Entry 8BEE (electron microscopy, 2.04 A resolution); this record covers chains D and V of the 10 polymer chains in the assembly.

# Chain D
Name: NADH dehydrogenase subunit 7
Source organism: Arabidopsis thaliana
UniProt: A0A2P2CLH2 (A0A2P2CLH2_ARATH); residues 1-394 here = UniProt positions 1-394
Amino-acid sequence (394 residues; each row starts with the number of its first residue):
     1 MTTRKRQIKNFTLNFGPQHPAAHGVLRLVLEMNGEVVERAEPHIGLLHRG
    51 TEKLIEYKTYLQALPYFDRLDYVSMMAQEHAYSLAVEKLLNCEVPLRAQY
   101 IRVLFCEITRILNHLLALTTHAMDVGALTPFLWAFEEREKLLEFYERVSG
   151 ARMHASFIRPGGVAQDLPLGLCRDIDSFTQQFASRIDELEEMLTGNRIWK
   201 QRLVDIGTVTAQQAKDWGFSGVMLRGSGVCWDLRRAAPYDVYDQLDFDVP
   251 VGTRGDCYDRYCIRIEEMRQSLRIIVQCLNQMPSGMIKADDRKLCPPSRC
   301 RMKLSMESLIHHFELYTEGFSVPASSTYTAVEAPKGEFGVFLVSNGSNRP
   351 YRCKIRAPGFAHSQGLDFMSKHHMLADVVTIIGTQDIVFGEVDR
Unresolved in the structure: 1-9
Differences from the reference sequence: variant Ser363 (Leu in A0A2P2CLH2)

# Chain V
Name: Probable NADH dehydrogenase [ubiquinone] 1 alpha subcomplex subunit 5, mitochondrial
Source organism: Arabidopsis thaliana
UniProt: Q9FLX7 (NDUA5_ARATH); residues 1-169 here = UniProt positions 1-169
Amino-acid sequence (169 residues; each row starts with the number of its first residue):
     1 MFLRAIGRPLLAKVKQTTGIVGLDVVPNARAVLIDLYSKTLKEIQAVPED
    51 EGYRKAVESFTRQRLNVCKEEEDWEMIEKRLGCGQVEELIEEARDELTLI
   101 GKMIEWDPWGVPDDYECEVIENDAPIPKHVPQHRPGPLPEQFYKTLEGLI
   151 AESKTEIPAATPSDPQLKE
Unresolved in the structure: 1-11, 152-169

# Interface between chain D and chain V
Pairs across the interface (36; chain D residue first):
  Leu84(D) - His129(V)
  Leu84(D) - Val130(V)
  Leu84(D) - Pro131(V)
  Glu87(D) - Pro127(V)
  Glu87(D) - His129(V)  salt bridge
  Lys88(D) - Ile126(V)
  Lys88(D) - Val130(V)
  Asn91(D) - Pro125(V)
  Asn91(D) - Ile126(V)
  Asn91(D) - Pro127(V)
  Cys92(D) - Pro127(V)
  Cys92(D) - His129(V)
  Val94(D) - His129(V)
  Gln99(D) - His129(V)
  Arg102(D) - His129(V)
  Val209(D) - Val21(V)
  Thr210(D) - Val21(V)
  Ala211(D) - Ile20(V)  hydrophobic
  Ala211(D) - Val21(V)  hydrogen bond (backbone-backbone)
  Ser227(D) - Val21(V)  hydrogen bond (backbone-backbone)
  Gly228(D) - Gly19(V)
  Ala236(D) - His133(V)
  Ala237(D) - Pro131(V)
  Ala237(D) - Gln132(V)
  Ala237(D) - His133(V)
  Pro238(D) - Val130(V)
  Pro238(D) - Pro131(V)
  Pro238(D) - Gln132(V)
  Tyr239(D) - His129(V)
  Tyr239(D) - Pro131(V)
  Asp240(D) - His129(V)  hydrogen bond (backbone-backbone)
  Thr253(D) - Val21(V)
  Arg254(D) - Val21(V)
  Gly255(D) - Val21(V)
  Thr329(D) - Pro131(V)
  Ala330(D) - Pro131(V)
Also at the interface, not in a pair above, chain D (28 interface residues in all): Glu93, Gly226, Trp231, Leu233, Gly252
Also at the interface, not in a pair above, chain V (13 interface residues in all): Gly22, Arg134

# Summary
28 residues of chain D face 13 of chain V across their interface; the contacts include 3 hydrogen bonds and 1
salt bridge. Polar contacts include Glu87(D)-His129(V), Ala211(D)-Val21(V) and Ser227(D)-Val21(V).
Here chain D is NADH dehydrogenase subunit 7 and chain V is Probable NADH dehydrogenase [ubiquinone] 1 alpha
subcomplex subunit 5, mitochondrial, both from Arabidopsis thaliana. Entry 8BEE (Cryo-EM structure of the
Arabidopsis thaliana I+III2 supercomplex (CI peripheral core)) was determined by electron microscopy together
with 8BED, 8BEF, 8BEH, 8BEL, 8BEP, 8BPX, 8BQ5 and 8BQ6 from the same study.
